Entry 6X6H (X-ray diffraction, 1.88 A resolution); this record covers chains A2 and F of the 8 polymer chains in the assembly.

# Chain A2
Protein: rRNA N-glycosylase
From: Escherichia coli
Notes: EC 3.2.2.22; fragment: C-terminal fragment, disulfide linked to N-terminal portion
UniProt: A9ZMR8 (A9ZMR8_ECOLX); residues 258-297 here correspond to UniProt positions 280-319 (UniProt number = residue number + 22)
Sequence (40 residues; row label = number of the first residue in the row):
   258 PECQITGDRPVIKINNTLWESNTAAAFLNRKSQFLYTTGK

# Chain F
Protein: Shiga toxin 2 B subunit
From: Escherichia coli
UniProt: Q7DJJ2 (Q7DJJ2_ECOLX); residues 1-70 here correspond to UniProt positions 20-89 (UniProt number = residue number + 19)
Sequence (70 residues; each row starts with the number of its first residue):
     1 ADCAKGKIEFSKYNEDDTFTVKVDGKEYWTSRWNLQPLLQSAQLTGMTVT
    51 IKSSTCESGSGFAEVQFNND
Disulfide bonds: Cys3-Cys56

# How chain A2 and chain F interact
Residue-residue contacts (18):
  Ile271(A2) - Thr45(F)
  Asn272(A2) - Thr45(F)  hydrogen bond (side chain-backbone)
  Asn272(A2) - Gly46(F)
  Asn272(A2) - Met47(F)
  Asn272(A2) - Asn69(F)  hydrogen bond
  Asn272(A2) - Asp70(F)  hydrogen bond (side chain-backbone)
  Trp276(A2) - Leu44(F)
  Phe284(A2) - Ser41(F)
  Phe284(A2) - Leu44(F)  hydrophobic
  Phe284(A2) - Thr45(F)
  Leu285(A2) - Ser41(F)
  Ser289(A2) - Asn34(F)  hydrogen bond
  Gln290(A2) - Trp33(F)
  Gln290(A2) - Asn34(F)  hydrogen bond (backbone-side chain)
  Gln290(A2) - Gln36(F)  hydrogen bond
  Gln290(A2) - Pro37(F)
  Phe291(A2) - Asn34(F)  hydrogen bond (backbone-side chain)
  Thr294(A2) - Trp33(F)
Other interface residues (no listed pair), chain A2 (11 interface residues in all): Asn273, Arg287

# Summary
Chain A2 and chain F each contribute 11 residues to their interface, with 7 hydrogen bonds. Polar contacts
include Asn272(A2)-Thr45(F), Asn272(A2)-Asn69(F) and Asn272(A2)-Asp70(F).
Chain A2 is rRNA N-glycosylase and chain F is Shiga toxin 2 B subunit, both from Escherichia coli; the
structure, Structure of Shiga toxin 2 with a C-terminal peptide of ribosomal P stalk proteins, was determined
by X-ray diffraction.
